7LW8 - chains A and B; structure by X-ray diffraction, 2.88 A resolution.

== Chain A ==
Molecule: Exonuclease V
Source organism: Homo sapiens
Notes: EC 3.1.-.-; engineered mutation(s): G145V
Reference sequence: Q9H790 (EXO5_HUMAN); residue numbers follow UniProt; this construct covers 31-373
Amino-acid sequence (346 residues; numbered 28 to 373; the number before each row is that of its first residue):
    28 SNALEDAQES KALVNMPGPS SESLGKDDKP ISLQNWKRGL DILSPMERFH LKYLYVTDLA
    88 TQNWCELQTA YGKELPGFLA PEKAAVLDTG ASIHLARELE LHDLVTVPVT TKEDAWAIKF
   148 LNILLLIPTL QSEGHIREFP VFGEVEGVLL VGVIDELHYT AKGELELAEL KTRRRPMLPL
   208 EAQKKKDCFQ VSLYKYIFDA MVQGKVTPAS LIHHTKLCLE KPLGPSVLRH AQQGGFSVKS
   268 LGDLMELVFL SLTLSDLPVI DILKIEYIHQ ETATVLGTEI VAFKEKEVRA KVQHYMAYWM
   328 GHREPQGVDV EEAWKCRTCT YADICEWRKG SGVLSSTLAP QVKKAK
Unresolved in the structure: 28-68, 107-133, 356-373
Differences from the reference sequence: expression tag (28-30); variant Val-172 (Gly in Q9H790)
Metal / ion sites: 4Fe-4S cluster Fe: Cys-92, Cys-343, Cys-346, Cys-352
Small-molecule neighbours: 4Fe-4S cluster (SF4): Cys-92, Leu-94, Gln-95, Tyr-98, Gly-334, Val-335, Lys-342, Cys-343, Cys-346, Tyr-348, Ala-349, Cys-352, Trp-354, Arg-355
UniProt features mapped onto this chain:
  - binding site ([4Fe-4S] cluster): Cys-92, Cys-343, Cys-346, Cys-352
  - binding site (Mg(2+)): Asp-182, Glu-196
  - natural variant: Asp-115 (D115N: Does not affect exonuclease activity), Val-172 (G172V: Does not affect exonuclease activity; this construct carries the variant)
  - mutagenesis: Glu-196 (E196A: Nearly abolishes exonuclease activity), Cys-343 (C343A: Abolishes iron-sulfur-binding and affects exonuclease activity; when associated with A-346), Cys-346 (C346A: Abolishes iron-sulfur-binding and affects exonuclease activity; when associated with A-343)
Reported in the primary citation:
  - binding site for the 12-nt DNA strand (chain B): Tyr-80, Trp-91, Arg-200 to Arg-202, Gln-210, Arg-344
  - mutagenesis - E93L: decreased stability
  - mutagenesis - H121A, R124A, D182A, Y221F: abolished catalytic activity
  - mutagenesis - T88E (10-fold), H121A (2- and 3-fold), R124A (3-fold), Q210A (4-fold), Y221F (6-fold): decreased binding to DNA
  - mutagenesis - T88E, Q210A: decreased catalytic activity
  - mutagenesis - E165A: unchanged catalytic activity
  - catalytic residues: Tyr-221
  - mutagenesis - D182A: unchanged binding to DNA
  - post-translational modification sites: Thr-88
  - mutagenesis - T88A: abolished binding to BLM
  - mutagenesis - T88A: decreased localization
  - mutagenesis - T88E (5-fold): increased binding to BLMcat
  - mutagenesis - D182A: decreased growth
  - disease-associated variants - L151P: decreased catalytic activity (citing earlier work)

== Chain B ==
Molecule: 12-nt DNA strand
Sequence (12 nucleotides; row label = number of the first residue in the row):
     4 TTTTTTTTTT TT
Unresolved in the structure: 14-15

== Interface between chain A and chain B ==
Pairs across the interface - 39 pairs, chain A then chain B:
  Leu-78(A) / DT4(B)  base contact
  Lys-79(A) / DT4(B)  salt bridge to the phosphate
  Tyr-80(A) / DT4(B)  stacking on the base
  Tyr-80(A) / DT6(B)  phosphate contact
  Tyr-82(A) / DT4(B)  base contact
  Tyr-82(A) / DT6(B)  hydrogen bond to the phosphate
  Tyr-82(A) / DT7(B)  phosphate contact
  Val-83(A) / DT7(B)  hydrogen bond to the phosphate
  Thr-84(A) / DT7(B)  hydrogen bond to the phosphate
  Trp-91(A) / DT10(B)  base contact
  Thr-138(A) / DT5(B)  phosphate contact
  Lys-139(A) / DT5(B)  phosphate contact
  Ala-142(A) / DT5(B)  phosphate contact
  Lys-146(A) / DT6(B)  salt bridge to the phosphate
  Val-178(A) / DT6(B)  sugar contact
  Val-178(A) / DT7(B)  phosphate contact
  Gly-179(A) / DT6(B)  phosphate contact
  Gly-179(A) / DT7(B)  phosphate contact
  Val-180(A) / DT6(B)  hydrogen bond to the phosphate
  Val-180(A) / DT7(B)  hydrogen bond to the phosphate
  Glu-196(A) / DT8(B)  phosphate contact
  Lys-198(A) / DT8(B)  salt bridge to the phosphate
  Lys-198(A) / DT9(B)  phosphate contact
  Thr-199(A) / DT9(B)  hydrogen bond to the phosphate
  Arg-200(A) / DT10(B)  phosphate contact
  Arg-201(A) / DT10(B)  hydrogen bond to the phosphate
  Arg-201(A) / DT11(B)  salt bridge to the phosphate
  Arg-202(A) / DT11(B)  salt bridge to the phosphate
  Met-204(A) / DT11(B)  base contact
  Leu-207(A) / DT11(B)  base contact
  Gln-210(A) / DT9(B)  hydrogen bond to the base
  Gln-210(A) / DT10(B)  hydrogen bond to the base
  Lys-213(A) / DT9(B)  hydrogen bond to the base
  Asp-214(A) / DT9(B)  base contact
  Gln-217(A) / DT8(B)  hydrogen bond to the phosphate
  Tyr-221(A) / DT7(B)  hydrogen bond to the phosphate
  Arg-344(A) / DT11(B)  sugar contact
  Arg-344(A) / DT12(B)  salt bridge to the phosphate
  Thr-345(A) / DT11(B)  hydrogen bond to the base
Also at the interface, not in a pair above, chain A (33 interface residues in all): Gln-95, Lys-100, Leu-197, Gln-297

== In short ==
33 residues of chain A face 9 of chain B across their interface; the contacts include 13 hydrogen bonds, 6
salt bridges and 1 aromatic stacking contact. Polar contacts include Gln-210(A)/DT9(B), Gln-210(A)/DT10(B) and
Lys-213(A)/DT9(B). From the paper: the catalytic residue Tyr-221(A); T88E, H121A and R124A of chain A, among
others, reduce binding to DNA; 10 substitutions were tested in all.
Chain A is Exonuclease V (Homo sapiens) and chain B is a 12-nt DNA strand; the structure, Human Exonuclease 5
crystal structure in complex with a ssDNA, was determined by X-ray diffraction (same publication as 7LW7, 7LW9
and 7LWA).
